PDB entry 5VE9 | X-ray diffraction, 2.79 A resolution | chains C and B of the 3 polymer chains in the assembly

== Chain C ==
Protein: Microtubule-actin cross-linking factor 1, isoforms 1/2/3/5
Source organism: Homo sapiens
Notes: fragment: GAR domain
Reference sequence: Q9UPN3 (MACF1_HUMAN); residue numbers follow UniProt; this construct covers 7118-7191
Amino-acid sequence (74 residues; row label = number of the first residue in the row):
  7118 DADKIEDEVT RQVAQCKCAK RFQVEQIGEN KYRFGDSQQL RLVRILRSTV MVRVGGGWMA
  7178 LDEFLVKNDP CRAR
UniProt features mapped onto this chain:
  - natural variant: Cys-7135 (C7135F: In LIS9), Asp-7186 (D7186Y: In LIS9), Cys-7188 (C7188F: In LIS9; C7188G: In LIS9)
Bound ions: Zn2+: Cys-7133, Cys-7135, Asp-7186, Cys-7188
What the authors report for this chain:
  - Zn2+ coordination: Cys-7133, Cys-7135, Asp-7186, Cys-7188
  - mutagenesis - K7134E, R7138E: unchanged localization
  - mutagenesis - R7161E, R7170E, R7170E/W7175E, W7175E: abolished localization to MTs
  - contacts within the chain: Arg-7161/Trp-7175, Arg-7170/Trp-7175

== Chain B ==
Protein: Microtubule-actin cross-linking factor 1, isoforms 1/2/3/5
Source organism: Homo sapiens
Notes: fragment: EF1-EF2 domains
Reference sequence: Q9UPN3 (MACF1_HUMAN); numbering as in UniProt (aligned over 7024-7108)
Amino-acid sequence (91 residues; each row starts with the number of its first residue):
  7018 GPGGHMANFD FDVWRKKYMR WMNHKKSRVM DFFRRIDKDQ DGKITRQEFI DGILASKFPT
  7078 TKLEMTAVAD IFDRDGDGYI DYYEFVAALH P
Differences from the reference sequence: expression tag (7018-7023)
UniProt features mapped onto this chain:
  - binding site (Ca(2+)): Asp-7054, Asp-7056, Asp-7058, Lys-7060, Glu-7065, Asp-7090, Asp-7092, Asp-7094, Tyr-7096, Glu-7101
  - natural variant: Gly-7093 (G7093E: In a breast cancer sample)
Bound ions: Ca2+ site 1: Asp-7054, Asp-7056, Asp-7058, Lys-7060; Ca2+ site 2: Asp-7090, Asp-7092, Asp-7094, Tyr-7096, Glu-7101

== Chain C / chain B interface ==
Contacting residue pairs - 16 pairs, chain C then chain B:
  Lys-7148(C) / Gly-7093(B)  hydrogen bond (side chain-backbone)
  Arg-7158(C) / Arg-7091(B)
  Leu-7159(C) / Arg-7091(B)
  Leu-7159(C) / Asp-7092(B)
  Leu-7159(C) / Gly-7093(B)
  Arg-7161(C) / Met-7023(B)
  Arg-7161(C) / Asp-7087(B)  salt bridge
  Ile-7162(C) / Met-7023(B)
  Leu-7163(C) / Met-7023(B)
  Arg-7170(C) / Asp-7087(B)
  Arg-7170(C) / Ile-7088(B)  hydrogen bond (side chain-backbone)
  Arg-7170(C) / Asp-7090(B)
  Arg-7170(C) / Arg-7091(B)
  Val-7171(C) / Arg-7091(B)
  Gly-7172(C) / Arg-7091(B)
  Trp-7175(C) / Met-7023(B)
Other interface residues (no listed pair), chain B (8 interface residues in all): Asp-7094

== Overview ==
10 residues of chain C and 8 residues of chain B are in contact, with 2 hydrogen bonds and 1 salt bridge.
Polar contacts include Arg-7161(C)/Asp-7087(B), Lys-7148(C)/Gly-7093(B) and Arg-7170(C)/Ile-7088(B). The paper
reports that R7161E, R7170E and R7170E/W7175E of chain C, among others, abolish localization to MTs; Zn2+
coordination by Cys-7133(C), Cys-7135(C) and Asp-7186(C) among others; 6 substitutions were tested in all.
Here chain C is Microtubule-actin cross-linking factor 1, isoforms 1/2/3/5 and chain B is Microtubule-actin
cross-linking factor 1, isoforms 1/2/3/5, both from Homo sapiens. Entry 5VE9 (Structure of hACF7 EF1-EF2-GAR
domains) was determined by X-ray diffraction.
